Entry 6I7H (X-ray diffraction, 2.25 A resolution); this record covers chain A.

# Chain A
Molecule: Adenosine monophosphate-protein transferase FICD
Organism: Homo sapiens
Notes: EC 2.7.7.-, 3.1.4.-
Reference sequence: Q9BVA6 (FICD_HUMAN); numbering as in UniProt (aligned over 104-445)
Chain sequence (343 residues; numbered 103 to 445; the number before each row is that of its first residue):
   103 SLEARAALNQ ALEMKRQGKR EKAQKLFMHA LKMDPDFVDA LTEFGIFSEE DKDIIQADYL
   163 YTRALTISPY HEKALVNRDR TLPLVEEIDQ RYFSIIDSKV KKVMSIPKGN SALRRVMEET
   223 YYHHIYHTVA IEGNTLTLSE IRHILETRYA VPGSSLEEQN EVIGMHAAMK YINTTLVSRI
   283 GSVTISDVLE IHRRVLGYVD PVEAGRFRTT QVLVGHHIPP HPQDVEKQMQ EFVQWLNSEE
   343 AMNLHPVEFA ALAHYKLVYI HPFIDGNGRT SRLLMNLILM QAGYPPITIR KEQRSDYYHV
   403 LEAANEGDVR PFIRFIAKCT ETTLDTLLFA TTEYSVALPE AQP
Not modelled in the structure: 103, 435-445
Construct notes: expression tag (103); engineered mutation Ser256 (Lys in Q9BVA6)
UniProt features mapped onto this chain:
  - motif: Thr230 to Gly235 (Inhibitory (S/T)XXXE(G/N) motif)
  - active site: His363
  - binding site (ATP): Glu234, Val316 to His319, Asp367 to Arg374, Tyr399, Tyr400, Asn407
  - site: Glu234 (Important for autoinhibition of adenylyltransferase activity)
  - modified residue: Thr183 (O-AMP-threonine)
  - glycosylation: Asn275 (N-linked (GlcNAc...) asparagine)
  - natural variant: Arg374 (R374H: In SPG92; uncertain significance)
  - mutagenesis: Thr168 (T168A: Does not affect level of auto-AMPylation), Ser170 (S170A: Does not affect level of auto-AMPylation), Tyr172 (Y172F: Does not affect level of auto-AMPylation), Thr183 (T183A: Decreased AMPylation), Glu234 (E234G: Promotes adenylyltransferase activity), Leu258 (L258D: Abolishes homodimerization), Asn275 (N275Q: Strongly decreased N-glycosylation. Abolished N-glycosylation; when associated with Q-446), His363 (H363A: Abolishes adenylyltransferase activity)
What the authors report for this chain:
  - mutagenesis - H363A: abolished catalytic activity

# Summary
From UniProt: active-site residue His363, 16 ATP-binding residues and 8 mutagenesis sites. The paper reports
that H363A abolishes catalytic activity.
Chain A is Adenosine monophosphate-protein transferase FICD (Homo sapiens); the structure, Crystal structure
of dimeric FICD mutant K256S, was determined by X-ray diffraction together with 6I7G, 6I7I, 6I7J, 6I7K and
6I7L from the same study.
